PDB entry 2HHN | X-ray diffraction, 1.55 A resolution | chain A

# Chain A
Molecule: Cathepsin S
From: Homo sapiens
Notes: EC 3.4.22.27
Reference sequence: P25774 (CATS_HUMAN); residues -2 to 217 here correspond to UniProt positions 112-331 (UniProt number = residue number + 114)
Amino-acid sequence (220 residues; row label = number of the first residue in the row; numbers below 1 keep their minus sign (Asn-2 is residue -2)):
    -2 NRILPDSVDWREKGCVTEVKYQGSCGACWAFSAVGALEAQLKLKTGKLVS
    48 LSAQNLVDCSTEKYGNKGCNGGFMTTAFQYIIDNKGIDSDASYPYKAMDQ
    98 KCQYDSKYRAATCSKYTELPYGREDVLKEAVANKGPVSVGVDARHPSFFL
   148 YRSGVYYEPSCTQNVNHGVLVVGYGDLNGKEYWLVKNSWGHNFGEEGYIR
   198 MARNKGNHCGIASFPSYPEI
Cystine bridges: Cys22-Cys66, Cys56-Cys99, Cys158-Cys206
Swiss-Prot annotation at these positions:
  - active site: Cys25, His164, Asn184

# Overview
From UniProt: 3 active-site residues.
Chain A is Cathepsin S (Homo sapiens); the structure, Cathepsin S in complex with non covalent arylaminoethyl
amide, was determined by X-ray diffraction (same publication as 2HH5).
